9JLF - chains B and C of the 8 polymer chains in the assembly; structure by electron microscopy, 3.30 A resolution.

[Chain B]
Protein: Adaptor protein
Source organism: Escherichia phage FCWL1
UniProt: A0AAX4MUE8 (A0AAX4MUE8_9CAUD); residue numbers follow UniProt; this construct covers 1-140
Amino-acid sequence (140 residues; row label = number of the first residue in the row):
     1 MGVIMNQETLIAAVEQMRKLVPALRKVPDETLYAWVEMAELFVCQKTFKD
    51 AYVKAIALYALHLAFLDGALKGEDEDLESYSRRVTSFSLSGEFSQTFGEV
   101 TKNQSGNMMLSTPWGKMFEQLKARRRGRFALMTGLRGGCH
Not modelled in the structure: 1-3, 137-140

[Chain C]
Protein: Connector protein
Source organism: Escherichia phage FCWL1
UniProt: A0AAX4MUS4 (A0AAX4MUS4_9CAUD); numbering as in UniProt (aligned over 1-123)
Amino-acid sequence (123 residues; row label = number of the first residue in the row):
     1 MNYSQIERMARKGVAFFTDPSRPMNLIKQGEYGYDENGFEIPPMEQVIPI
    51 SGATRRPNAREIDGETIRASDILGIFNNDHEINEGDYIEIDGIRHVVVDA
   101 RPVQASLEPVAYRPVLRRVSVGG
Not modelled in the structure: 122-123

[Chain B / chain C interface]
Residue-residue contacts (15):
  Asp74(B) - Arg8(C)  hydrogen bond (backbone-side chain)
  Glu75(B) - Arg8(C)  salt bridge
  Asp76(B) - Asn2(C)  hydrogen bond
  Asp76(B) - Ser4(C)  hydrogen bond
  Asp76(B) - Gln5(C)
  Phe87(B) - Met9(C)  hydrophobic
  Ser90(B) - Val103(C)
  Ser90(B) - Arg113(C)  hydrogen bond
  Glu92(B) - Arg55(C)  salt bridge
  Glu92(B) - Ile75(C)
  Glu92(B) - Arg113(C)
  Phe93(B) - Gly13(C)
  Phe93(B) - Phe17(C)  hydrophobic
  Ser94(B) - Phe17(C)
  Gln95(B) - Phe16(C)
Interface residues without a listed pair, chain B (11 interface residues in all): Leu89, Gly91
Interface residues without a listed pair, chain C (15 interface residues in all): Ile6, Ala10, Val14

[Summary]
11 residues of chain B and 15 residues of chain C are in contact, with 4 hydrogen bonds and 2 salt bridges.
Polar contacts include Glu75(B)-Arg8(C), Glu92(B)-Arg55(C) and Asp74(B)-Arg8(C).
Here chain B is Adaptor protein and chain C is Connector protein, both from Escherichia phage FCWL1. Entry
9JLF (Cryo-EM Structure of Bacteriophage FCWL1 head-to-tail interface) was determined by electron microscopy
together with 9KMG and 9KMH from the same study.
